Entry 7XX6 (X-ray diffraction, 3.39 A resolution); this record covers chains E and J of the 21 polymer chains in the assembly.

Chain E:
Protein: Histone H3.1
Organism: Homo sapiens
UniProtKB: P68431 (H31_HUMAN); residues 0-135 here correspond to UniProt positions 1-136 (UniProt number = residue number + 1)
Chain sequence (138 residues; numbered -2 to 135; the number before each row is that of its first residue; numbers below 1 keep their minus sign (Gly-2 is residue -2)):
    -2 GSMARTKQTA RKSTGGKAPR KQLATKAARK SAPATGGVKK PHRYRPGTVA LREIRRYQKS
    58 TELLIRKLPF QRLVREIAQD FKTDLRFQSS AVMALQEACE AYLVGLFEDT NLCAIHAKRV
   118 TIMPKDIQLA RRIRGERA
Not modelled in the structure: -2 to 36
Construct notes: expression tag (-2 to -1)
UniProt features mapped onto this chain:
  - modified residue: Arg2 (Asymmetric dimethylarginine), Thr3 (Phosphothreonine), Lys4 (Allysine), Gln5 (5-glutamyl dopamine), Thr6 (Phosphothreonine), Arg8 (Citrulline), Lys9 (N6,N6,N6-trimethyllysine), Ser10 (ADP-ribosylserine), Thr11 (Phosphothreonine), Lys14 (N6-(2-hydroxyisobutyryl)lysine), Arg17 (Asymmetric dimethylarginine), Lys18 (N6-(2-hydroxyisobutyryl)lysine), Lys23 (N6-(2-hydroxyisobutyryl)lysine), Arg26 (Citrulline), Lys27 (N6,N6,N6-trimethyllysine), Ser28 (ADP-ribosylserine), Lys36 (N6,N6,N6-trimethyllysine), Lys37 (N6-methyllysine), Tyr41 (Phosphotyrosine), Lys56 (N6,N6,N6-trimethyllysine) and 8 more in UniProt
  - lipidation: Lys18 (N6-decanoyllysine)

Chain J:
Molecule: 169-nt DNA strand
Organism: synthetic construct
Sequence (169 nucleotides; each row starts with the number of its first residue; numbers below 1 keep their minus sign (DG-82 is residue -82)):
   -82 GCTTTTTTTT TTCACAATCC CGGTGCCGAG GCCGCTCAAT TGGTCGTAGA CAGCTCTAGC
   -22 ACCGCTTAAA CGCACGTACG GATTCCGTAC GTGCGTTTAA GCGGTGCTAG AGCTGTCTAC
    38 GACCAATTGA GCGGCCTCGG CACCGGGATT GTGAAAAAAA AAAGCTGCA
Ion coordination: Ca2+ site 1: DG-52 (shared with 1 residue of chain I); Ca2+ site 2 near DG29 (its only coordinating residue here); Ca2+ site 3: DG51 (shared with 1 residue of chain I)

Chain E / chain J interface:
Residue-residue contacts (29; chain E residue first):
  Lys37(E) - DA71(J)  hydrogen bond to the phosphate
  Lys37(E) - DA72(J)  salt bridge to the phosphate
  His39(E) - DG70(J)  sugar contact
  Arg40(E) - DA71(J)  phosphate contact
  Tyr41(E) - DT69(J)  phosphate contact
  Tyr41(E) - DG70(J)  phosphate contact
  Arg42(E) - DA-5(J)  salt bridge to the phosphate
  Arg42(E) - DG70(J)  hydrogen bond to the phosphate
  Arg42(E) - DA71(J)  salt bridge to the phosphate
  Pro43(E) - DT-6(J)  phosphate contact
  Pro43(E) - DA-5(J)  sugar contact
  Thr45(E) - DT69(J)  phosphate contact
  Thr45(E) - DG70(J)  hydrogen bond to the phosphate
  Arg63(E) - DA-14(J)  sugar contact
  Arg63(E) - DA-13(J)  phosphate contact
  Arg72(E) - DC-23(J)  salt bridge to the phosphate
  Arg83(E) - DG-24(J)  phosphate contact
  Arg83(E) - DC-23(J)  phosphate contact
  Phe84(E) - DG-24(J)  sugar contact
  Phe84(E) - DC-23(J)  hydrogen bond to the phosphate
  Gln85(E) - DG-24(J)  phosphate contact
  Ser86(E) - DG-24(J)  phosphate contact
  Arg116(E) - DG-3(J)  phosphate contact
  Arg116(E) - DG-2(J)  phosphate contact
  Val117(E) - DG-3(J)  hydrogen bond to the phosphate
  Thr118(E) - DC-4(J)  hydrogen bond to the phosphate
  Thr118(E) - DG-3(J)  hydrogen bond to the phosphate
  Met120(E) - DG-3(J)  phosphate contact
  Met120(E) - DG-2(J)  phosphate contact
Also at the interface, not in a pair above, chain E (19 interface residues in all): Leu82, Lys115

Summary:
The interface between chain E and chain J involves 19 residues on one side and 13 on the other; the contacts
include 7 hydrogen bonds and 4 salt bridges. Among the polar pairs are Lys37(E)-DA71(J), Arg42(E)-DG70(J) and
Thr45(E)-DG70(J).
Here chain E is Histone H3.1 (Homo sapiens) and chain J is a 169-nt DNA strand (synthetic construct). Entry
7XX6 (Crystal Structure of Nucleosome-H1.0 Linker Histone Assembly (sticky-169a DNA fragment)) was determined
by X-ray diffraction.
